8P8A - chains Z and A of the 7 polymer chains in the assembly; structure by electron microscopy, 3.20 A resolution.

[Chain Z]
Molecule: Nanobody
Source organism: Lama glama
Notes: antibody fragment or engineered binder
Chain sequence (123 residues; numbered 1 to 123; the number before each row is that of its first residue):
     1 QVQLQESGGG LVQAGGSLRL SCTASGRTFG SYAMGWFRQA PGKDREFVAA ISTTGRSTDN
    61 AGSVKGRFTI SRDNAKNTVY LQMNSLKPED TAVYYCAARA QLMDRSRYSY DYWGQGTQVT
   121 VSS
Not modelled in the structure: 122-123
Disulfides: Cys22-Cys96

[Chain A]
Molecule: ATP-binding cassette sub-family G member 2
Source organism: Homo sapiens
Notes: EC 7.6.2.2
UniProtKB: Q9UNQ0 (ABCG2_HUMAN); numbering as in UniProt (aligned over 1-655)
Chain sequence (655 residues; numbered 1 to 655; the number before each row is that of its first residue):
     1 MSSSNVEVFI PVSQGNTNGF PATASNDLKA FTEGAVLSFH NICYRVKLKS GFLPCRKPVE
    61 KEILSNINGI MKPGLNAILG PTGGGKSSLL DVLAARKDPS GLSGDVLING APRPANFKCN
   121 SGYVVQDDVV MGTLTVRENL QFSAALRLAT TMTNHEKNER INRVIQELGL DKVADSKVGT
   181 QFIRGVSGGE RKRTSIGMEL ITDPSILFLD EPTTGLDSST ANAVLLLLKR MSKQGRTIIF
   241 SIHQPRYSIF KLFDSLTLLA SGRLMFHGPA QEALGYFESA GYHCEAYNNP ADFFLDIING
   301 DSTAVALNRE EDFKATEIIE PSKQDKPLIE KLAEIYVNSS FYKETKAELH QLSGGEKKKK
   361 ITVFKEISYT TSFCHQLRWV SKRSFKNLLG NPQASIAQII VTVVLGLVIG AIYFGLKNDS
   421 TGIQNRAGVL FFLTTNQCFS SVSAVELFVV EKKLFIHEYI SGYYRVSSYF LGKLLSDLLP
   481 MRMLPSIIFT CIVYFMLGLK PKADAFFVMM FTLMMVAYSA SSMALAIAAG QSVVSVATLL
   541 MTICFVFMMI FSGLLVNLTT IASWLSWLQY FSIPRYGFTA LQHNEFLGQN FCPGLNATGN
   601 NPCNYATCTG EEYLVKQGID LSPWGLWKNH VALACMIVIF LTIAYLKLLF LKKYS
Not modelled in the structure: 1-32, 47-60, 302-326, 353-368, 655
UniProt features mapped onto this chain:
  - binding site (ATP): Gly80 to Ser87, Arg184 to Glu190, Glu211, His243
  - site (Not glycosylated): Asn418, Asn557
  - modified residue: Thr362 (Phosphothreonine)
  - glycosylation: Asn596 (N-linked (GlcNAc...) asparagine)
  - natural variant: Val12 (V12M: Found in Jr(a-) blood group phenotype), Gln141 (Q141K: Associated with high serum levels of uric acid and increased risk of gout), Arg147 (R147W: Loss of protein expression), Thr153 (T153M: Decreased protein abundance), Lys360 (deletion: No effect on protein abundance), Phe373 (F373C: Decreased protein abundance), Thr421 (T421A: No effect on protein abundance), Thr434 (T434M: No effect on protein abundance), Ser476 (S476P: No effect on protein abundance), Ser572 (S572R: Decreased protein abundance), Asp620 (D620N: No effect on protein abundance)
  - mutagenesis: Met71 (M71V: Decreased protein abundance. No effect on substrate transmembrane transport), Lys86 (K86M: Decreased protein abundance. Decreased localization to the plasma membrane and retained intracellularly. Loss of ATPase-coupled transmembrane transporter activity), Glu211 (E211Q: Decreased estrone-3 sulfate ATPase-coupled transmembrane transporter activity. Decreased substrate-induced ATP hydrolysis ...), Thr362 (T362A: Loss of phosphorylation by PIM1. Decreased localization to the plasma membrane. Decreased homooligomerization. Loss of function in resistance to drug treatment ...), Arg383 (R383C: Loss of protein expression), Asn418 (N418Q: No effect), Thr435 (T435A: No effect on stability. Increased estrone-3 sulfate ATPase-coupled transmembrane transporter activity. Increased substrate-induced ATP hydrolysis. Increased substrate transport ...), Asn436 (N436A: No effect on stability. Decreased estrone-3 sulfate ATPase-coupled transmembrane transporter activity. Decreased substrate-induced ATP hydrolysis. Decreased substrate transport), Phe439 (F439A: No effect on stability. Decreased estrone-3 sulfate ATPase-coupled transmembrane transporter activity. Decreased substrate-induced ATP hydrolysis. Decreased substrate transport), Arg482 (R482D: Decreases ATPase activity; R482G/N/S/T: Increases ATPase activity; R482K/I/M/Y: No change in ATPase activity; R482T/Y: Decreases transport activity), Val546 (V546A: No effect on stability. No effect on estrone-3 sulfate ATPase-coupled transmembrane transporter activity. No effect on substrate-induced ATP hydrolysis. No effect on substrate transport ...), Met549 (M549A: No effect on stability. No effect on estrone-3 sulfate ATPase-coupled transmembrane transporter activity. No effect on substrate-induced ATP hydrolysis. No effect on substrate transport), 7 further mutagenesis entries in UniProt
Disulfides: Cys592-Cys608
Covalently attached groups: N-acetylglucosamine (NAG) linked to Asn596
Reported in the primary citation:
  - conformationally variable residues (order/disorder transition): Ser302 to Val305

[How chain Z and chain A interact]
Pairs across the interface (17; chain Z residue first):
  Thr28(Z) with Lys251(A)
  Gly30(Z) with Gln271(A), hydrogen bond (backbone-side chain)
  Ser31(Z) with Gln271(A)
  Thr53(Z) with Gln271(A); Glu272(A)
  Thr54(Z) with Glu272(A)
  Arg56(Z) with Glu272(A); Ser340(A), hydrogen bond (side chain-backbone); Glu344(A), salt bridge
  Ala100(Z) with Tyr247(A)
  Gln101(Z) with Tyr247(A), hydrogen bond; Gln271(A); Leu274(A); Pro290(A)
  Leu102(Z) with Leu274(A), hydrophobic; Glu278(A); Cys284(A), hydrophobic
Other interface residues (no listed pair), chain Z (10 interface residues in all): Ser52
Other interface residues (no listed pair), chain A (15 interface residues in all): Phe250, Leu252, Pro269, Gly275, Phe341

[Overview]
The interface between chain Z and chain A involves 10 residues on one side and 15 on the other; the contacts
include 3 hydrogen bonds and 1 salt bridge. Polar contacts include Arg56(Z)-Glu344(A), Gly30(Z)-Gln271(A) and
Arg56(Z)-Ser340(A). N-acetylglucosamine is covalently linked to Asn596(A). The paper reports conformational
variability at Ser302(A).
Here chain Z is Nanobody (Lama glama) and chain A is ATP-binding cassette sub-family G member 2 (Homo
sapiens). Entry 8P8A (Structure of 5D3-Fab and nanobody(Nb17)-bound ABCG2) was determined by electron
microscopy (same publication as 8P8J).
